PDB entry 6C4C | X-ray diffraction, 2.20 A resolution | chains A and B of the 4 polymer chains in the assembly

# Chain A (and B)
Molecule: Isocitrate lyase 1
From: Mycobacterium tuberculosis (strain ATCC 35801 / TMC 107 / Erdman)
Notes: EC 4.1.3.1, 4.1.3.30; chain B of this document is another copy of the same molecule, construct and numbering; everything in this record applies to it too
Reference sequence: H8EVV4 (ACEA1_MYCTE); residues 1-428 here = UniProt positions 1-428
Amino-acid sequence (442 residues; row label = number of the first residue in the row; numbers below 1 keep their minus sign (Met-13 is residue -13)):
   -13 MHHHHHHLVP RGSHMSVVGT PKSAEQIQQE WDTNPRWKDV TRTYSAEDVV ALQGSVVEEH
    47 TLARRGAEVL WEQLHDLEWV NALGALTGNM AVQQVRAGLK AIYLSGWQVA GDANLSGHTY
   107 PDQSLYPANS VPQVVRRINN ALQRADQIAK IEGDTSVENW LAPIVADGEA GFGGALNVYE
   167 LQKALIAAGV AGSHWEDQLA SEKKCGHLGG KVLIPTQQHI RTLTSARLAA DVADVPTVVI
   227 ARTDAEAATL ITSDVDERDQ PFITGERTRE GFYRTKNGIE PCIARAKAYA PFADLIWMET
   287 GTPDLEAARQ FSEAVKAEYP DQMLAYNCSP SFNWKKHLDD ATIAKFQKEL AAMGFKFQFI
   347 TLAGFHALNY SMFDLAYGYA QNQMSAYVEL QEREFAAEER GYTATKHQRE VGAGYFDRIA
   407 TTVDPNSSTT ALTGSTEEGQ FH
Unresolved in the structure: -13 to -1, 428 (chain B: -13 to 0, 428)
Modified positions: Cys191 (S-[(1Z)-2-carboxy-N-hydroxyethanimidoyl]-L-cysteine; EJA)
Differences from the reference sequence: initiating methionine (-13); expression tag (-12 to 0)
Metal / ion sites: Mg2+ site 1: Asp153 (together with glyoxylic acid); Mg2+ site 2: Ala276, Ala279, Gln308
Small-molecule neighbours: glyoxylic acid (GLV): Tyr89, Ser91, Gly92, Trp93, Asp108, Asp153, His180, Cys191, Arg228, Trp283, Thr347, Leu348

# Interface between chain A and chain B
Pairs across the interface (264):
  Trp65(A) - Gln369(B)
  Asn67(A) - Tyr365(B)
  Asn67(A) - Gln369(B)
  Ala68(A) - Tyr365(B)  hydrogen bond (backbone-side chain)
  Leu69(A) - Ala362(B)  hydrophobic
  Leu69(A) - Tyr365(B)  hydrophobic
  Thr73(A) - Asp98(B)  hydrogen bond
  Thr73(A) - Leu354(B)
  Gly74(A) - Asp98(B)  hydrogen bond (backbone-side chain)
  Asn75(A) - Gly97(B)  hydrogen bond (side chain-backbone)
  Asn75(A) - Asp98(B)  hydrogen bond (backbone-side chain)
  Asn75(A) - Phe351(B)
  Asn75(A) - Leu354(B)
  Asn75(A) - Asn355(B)  hydrogen bond
  Met76(A) - Leu354(B)  hydrophobic
  Met76(A) - Met358(B)
  Gln79(A) - Asn355(B)  hydrogen bond
  Gln79(A) - Phe359(B)
  Gln80(A) - Met358(B)  hydrogen bond
  Gln80(A) - Ala362(B)
  Arg82(A) - Phe359(B)
  Ala83(A) - Ala362(B)  hydrophobic
  Ala83(A) - Tyr363(B)
  Ala83(A) - Ala366(B)
  Leu85(A) - Ala362(B)  hydrophobic
  Leu85(A) - Tyr365(B)  hydrophobic
  Leu85(A) - Ala366(B)  hydrophobic
  Trp93(A) - His393(B)
  Trp93(A) - Gln394(B)  hydrogen bond
  Trp93(A) - Val397(B)  hydrophobic
  Gly97(A) - Asn75(B)  hydrogen bond (backbone-side chain)
  Gly97(A) - Arg123(B)  hydrogen bond (backbone-side chain)
  Gly97(A) - Val397(B)
  Asp98(A) - Thr73(B)  hydrogen bond
  Asp98(A) - Gly74(B)  hydrogen bond (side chain-backbone)
  Asp98(A) - Asn75(B)  hydrogen bond (side chain-backbone)
  Asp98(A) - Arg123(B)  salt bridge
  Gly103(A) - Arg123(B)  hydrogen bond (backbone-side chain)
  Gly103(A) - Asn126(B)  hydrogen bond (backbone-side chain)
  His104(A) - Arg123(B)  hydrogen bond (backbone-side chain)
  His104(A) - Asn126(B)
  His104(A) - Arg130(B)
  Thr105(A) - Arg123(B)  hydrogen bond
  Thr105(A) - Ala127(B)
  Thr105(A) - Arg130(B)  hydrogen bond (backbone-side chain)
  Thr105(A) - Val397(B)
  Tyr106(A) - Arg130(B)
  Tyr106(A) - Val397(B)
  Tyr106(A) - Phe402(B)  hydrophobic
  Pro107(A) - Val397(B)
  Pro107(A) - Gly398(B)
  Pro107(A) - Ala399(B)  hydrophobic
  Pro107(A) - Phe402(B)
  Gln109(A) - Ala417(B)
  Leu111(A) - Phe402(B)  hydrophobic
  Arg123(A) - Gly97(B)  hydrogen bond (side chain-backbone)
  Arg123(A) - Asp98(B)  salt bridge
  Arg123(A) - Gly103(B)  hydrogen bond (side chain-backbone)
  Arg123(A) - His104(B)
  Arg123(A) - Thr105(B)  hydrogen bond
  Asn126(A) - Gly103(B)  hydrogen bond (side chain-backbone)
  Asn126(A) - His104(B)  hydrogen bond
  Ala127(A) - Thr105(B)
  Arg130(A) - Thr105(B)  hydrogen bond (side chain-backbone)
  Arg130(A) - Tyr106(B)
  Glu188(A) - Thr415(B)  hydrogen bond
  Lys190(A) - Thr415(B)  hydrogen bond (side chain-backbone)
  Cys191(A) - Gln394(B)
  His193(A) - Ser421(B)
  His193(A) - Thr422(B)  hydrogen bond (backbone-backbone)
  Leu194(A) - Gln394(B)
  Leu194(A) - Ala417(B)
  Leu194(A) - Ser421(B)
  Gly195(A) - Thr416(B)
  Gly195(A) - Ala417(B)  hydrogen bond (backbone-backbone)
  Gly195(A) - Thr419(B)
  Gly195(A) - Ser421(B)
  Gly196(A) - Thr415(B)
  Gly196(A) - Thr416(B)
  Val198(A) - Thr415(B)
  Leu236(A) - Ser414(B)
  Thr254(A) - Ser414(B)
  Glu256(A) - Ser413(B)
  Glu256(A) - Ser414(B)  hydrogen bond
  Phe258(A) - Thr415(B)
  Gly287(A) - Thr422(B)
  Gly287(A) - Gln426(B)  hydrogen bond (backbone-side chain)
  Cys314(A) - Met370(B)  hydrophobic
  Pro316(A) - Tyr373(B)
  Pro316(A) - Gln377(B)  hydrogen bond (backbone-side chain)
  Pro316(A) - His393(B)
  Pro316(A) - Phe427(B)
  Ser317(A) - His393(B)  hydrogen bond
  Ser317(A) - Gln394(B)
  Ser317(A) - Thr422(B)
  Ser317(A) - Gln426(B)
  Ser317(A) - Phe427(B)
  Phe318(A) - Gln377(B)  hydrogen bond (backbone-side chain)
  Phe318(A) - Gln426(B)
  Asn319(A) - Gln377(B)
  Asn319(A) - Phe381(B)
  Asn319(A) - Gln426(B)  hydrogen bond (backbone-side chain)
  Trp320(A) - Met370(B)  hydrophobic
  Trp320(A) - Val374(B)  hydrophobic
  Trp320(A) - Gln377(B)  hydrogen bond (backbone-side chain)
  Lys321(A) - Val374(B)
  Lys321(A) - Glu378(B)
  Lys322(A) - Gln426(B)
  His323(A) - Gln426(B)
  Ile329(A) - Met370(B)
  Ile329(A) - Ser371(B)
  Ile329(A) - Val374(B)  hydrophobic
  Ala330(A) - Ser371(B)
  Gln333(A) - Tyr365(B)  hydrogen bond
  Gln333(A) - Gln369(B)
  Gln333(A) - Met370(B)
  Gln344(A) - Tyr365(B)
  Ile346(A) - Tyr365(B)  hydrophobic
  Ile346(A) - Met370(B)  hydrophobic
  Ile346(A) - Tyr373(B)  hydrophobic
  Leu348(A) - His393(B)
  Ala349(A) - Met358(B)
  Ala349(A) - Leu361(B)  hydrophobic
  Ala349(A) - Tyr373(B)  hydrophobic
  Gly350(A) - Met358(B)
  Phe351(A) - Asn75(B)
  Phe351(A) - Ala390(B)
  Phe351(A) - His393(B)
  Phe351(A) - Glu396(B)
  Phe351(A) - Val397(B)  hydrophobic
  His352(A) - Tyr373(B)
  His352(A) - Glu380(B)  salt bridge
  His352(A) - Ala390(B)
  His352(A) - Thr391(B)
  His352(A) - His393(B)  hydrogen bond
  Ala353(A) - Ser357(B)
  Ala353(A) - Met358(B)  hydrophobic
  Leu354(A) - Thr73(B)
  Leu354(A) - Asn75(B)
  Leu354(A) - Met76(B)  hydrophobic
  Asn355(A) - Asn75(B)  hydrogen bond
  Asn355(A) - Gln79(B)  hydrogen bond
  Asn355(A) - Tyr388(B)
  Asn355(A) - Ala390(B)
  Tyr356(A) - Leu376(B)  hydrophobic
  Tyr356(A) - Arg379(B)
  Tyr356(A) - Ala383(B)  hydrophobic
  Tyr356(A) - Arg386(B)
  Tyr356(A) - Tyr388(B)  hydrogen bond (backbone-side chain)
  Ser357(A) - Ala353(B)  hydrogen bond (side chain-backbone)
  Ser357(A) - Ser357(B)  hydrogen bond
  Met358(A) - Met76(B)
  Met358(A) - Gln80(B)  hydrogen bond
  Met358(A) - Gly350(B)
  Phe359(A) - Gln79(B)
  Phe359(A) - Arg82(B)
  Phe359(A) - Arg386(B)
  Phe359(A) - Gly387(B)
  Phe359(A) - Tyr388(B)  hydrophobic
  Asp360(A) - Arg386(B)  salt bridge
  Ala362(A) - Leu69(B)  hydrophobic
  Ala362(A) - Gln80(B)
  Ala362(A) - Ala83(B)  hydrophobic
  Ala362(A) - Leu85(B)  hydrophobic
  Tyr363(A) - Ala83(B)
  Tyr363(A) - Arg386(B)
  Tyr365(A) - Asn67(B)
  Tyr365(A) - Ala68(B)  hydrogen bond (side chain-backbone)
  Tyr365(A) - Leu69(B)  hydrophobic
  Tyr365(A) - Leu85(B)  hydrophobic
  Tyr365(A) - Gln333(B)  hydrogen bond
  Tyr365(A) - Gln344(B)
  Tyr365(A) - Ile346(B)  hydrophobic
  Ala366(A) - Ala83(B)
  Ala366(A) - Leu85(B)  hydrophobic
  Gln369(A) - Trp65(B)
  Gln369(A) - Gln333(B)
  Met370(A) - Cys314(B)  hydrophobic
  Met370(A) - Trp320(B)  hydrophobic
  Met370(A) - Ile329(B)
  Met370(A) - Gln333(B)
  Met370(A) - Ile346(B)  hydrophobic
  Ser371(A) - Ile329(B)
  Ser371(A) - Ala330(B)
  Tyr373(A) - Pro316(B)
  Tyr373(A) - Ile346(B)  hydrophobic
  Tyr373(A) - Ala349(B)  hydrophobic
  Tyr373(A) - His352(B)
  Val374(A) - Trp320(B)  hydrophobic
  Val374(A) - Lys321(B)
  Val374(A) - Ile329(B)  hydrophobic
  Leu376(A) - Ala353(B)
  Leu376(A) - Tyr356(B)  hydrophobic
  Gln377(A) - Pro316(B)  hydrogen bond (side chain-backbone)
  Gln377(A) - Phe318(B)  hydrogen bond (side chain-backbone)
  Gln377(A) - Trp320(B)  hydrogen bond (side chain-backbone)
  Glu378(A) - Lys321(B)
  Arg379(A) - Tyr356(B)
  Glu380(A) - His352(B)  salt bridge
  Glu380(A) - Tyr356(B)
  Phe381(A) - Asn319(B)
  Ala383(A) - Tyr356(B)  hydrophobic
  Arg386(A) - Phe359(B)
  Arg386(A) - Asp360(B)  salt bridge
  Arg386(A) - Tyr363(B)
  Gly387(A) - Phe359(B)
  Tyr388(A) - Asn355(B)
  Tyr388(A) - Tyr356(B)  hydrogen bond (side chain-backbone)
  Tyr388(A) - Phe359(B)  hydrophobic
  Ala390(A) - Phe351(B)
  Ala390(A) - His352(B)
  Ala390(A) - Asn355(B)
  Thr391(A) - His352(B)
  His393(A) - Trp93(B)
  His393(A) - Pro316(B)
  His393(A) - Ser317(B)  hydrogen bond
  His393(A) - Leu348(B)
  His393(A) - Phe351(B)
  His393(A) - His352(B)  hydrogen bond
  Gln394(A) - Trp93(B)  hydrogen bond
  Gln394(A) - Cys191(B)
  Gln394(A) - Leu194(B)
  Gln394(A) - Ser317(B)
  Glu396(A) - Phe351(B)
  Val397(A) - Trp93(B)  hydrophobic
  Val397(A) - Gly97(B)
  Val397(A) - Thr105(B)
  Val397(A) - Tyr106(B)
  Val397(A) - Pro107(B)
  Val397(A) - Phe351(B)  hydrophobic
  Gly398(A) - Pro107(B)
  Ala399(A) - Pro107(B)  hydrophobic
  Phe402(A) - Tyr106(B)  hydrophobic
  Phe402(A) - Pro107(B)
  Phe402(A) - Leu111(B)  hydrophobic
  Ser413(A) - Glu256(B)
  Ser414(A) - Leu236(B)
  Ser414(A) - Thr254(B)
  Ser414(A) - Glu256(B)  hydrogen bond
  Thr415(A) - Glu188(B)  hydrogen bond
  Thr415(A) - Lys190(B)  hydrogen bond (backbone-side chain)
  Thr415(A) - Gly196(B)
  Thr415(A) - Val198(B)
  Thr415(A) - Phe258(B)
  Thr416(A) - Gly195(B)
  Thr416(A) - Gly196(B)  hydrogen bond (backbone-backbone)
  Ala417(A) - Gln109(B)
  Ala417(A) - Leu194(B)
  Ala417(A) - Gly195(B)  hydrogen bond (backbone-backbone)
  Thr419(A) - Gly195(B)
  Ser421(A) - His193(B)
  Ser421(A) - Leu194(B)
  Thr422(A) - His193(B)  hydrogen bond (backbone-backbone)
  Thr422(A) - Gly287(B)
  Thr422(A) - Ser317(B)  hydrogen bond (side chain-backbone)
  Gly425(A) - Lys322(B)
  Gln426(A) - Gly287(B)  hydrogen bond (side chain-backbone)
  Gln426(A) - Ser317(B)
  Gln426(A) - Phe318(B)
  Gln426(A) - Asn319(B)  hydrogen bond (backbone-side chain)
  Gln426(A) - Lys322(B)
  Gln426(A) - His323(B)
  Phe427(A) - Pro316(B)
  Phe427(A) - Ser317(B)
Other interface residues (no listed pair), chain A (115 interface residues in all): Gly70, Ser102, Thr288, Phe332, Phe345, Leu361, Asn368, Asn412, Leu418
Other interface residues (no listed pair), chain B (116 interface residues in all): Gly70, Ser102, Arg260, Phe332, Phe345, Asn368, Asp410, Asn412, Leu418, Gly420

# Summary
115 residues of chain A and 116 residues of chain B are in contact; the contacts include 62 hydrogen bonds and
6 salt bridges. Polar pairs include Asp98(A)-Arg123(B), His352(A)-Glu380(B) and Asp360(A)-Arg386(B). Ligands
of chain A: glyoxylic acid.
Chain A and chain B are both Isocitrate lyase 1 (Mycobacterium tuberculosis (strain ATCC 35801 / TMC 107 /
Erdman)); the structure, Crystal structure of 3-nitropropionate modified isocitrate lyase from Mycobacterium
tuberculosis with glyoxylate and pyruvate, was determined by X-ray diffraction (same publication as 6C4A).
